PDB entry 7RIB | X-ray diffraction, 2.10 A resolution | chain A

[Chain A]
Name: Griffithsin
Organism: Griffithsia sp. (strain Q66D336)
Reference sequence: P84801 (GRFIN_GRISQ); numbering as in UniProt (aligned over 2-121)
Chain sequence (142 residues; numbered -20 to 121; the number before each row is that of its first residue; numbers below 1 keep their minus sign (Met-20 is residue -20)):
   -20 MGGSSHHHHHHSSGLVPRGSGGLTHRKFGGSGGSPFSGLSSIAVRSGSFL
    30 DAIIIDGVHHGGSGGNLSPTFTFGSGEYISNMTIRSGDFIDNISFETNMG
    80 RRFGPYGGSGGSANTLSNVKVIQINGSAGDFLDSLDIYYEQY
Not modelled in the structure: -20 to 0
Construct notes: initiating methionine (-20); expression tag (-19 to 1); engineered mutation Phe28 (Tyr in P84801), Phe68 (Tyr in P84801), Phe110 (Tyr in P84801); variant Ala31 (Unk in P84801)
Small-molecule neighbours:
  - alpha-D-mannopyranose (MAN), molecule 1: Gly11, Gly12, Phe68, Ala107, Gly108, Asp109, Phe110, Asp112
  - alpha-D-mannopyranose (MAN), molecule 2: Ser25, Gly26, Ser27, Phe28, Asp30, Gly43, Gly44, Phe110

[Summary]
Bound to chain A: alpha-D-mannopyranose.
Chain A is Griffithsin (Griffithsia sp. (strain Q66D336)); the structure, Griffithsin mutant Y28F/Y68F/Y110F,
was determined by X-ray diffraction (same publication as 7RKG, 7RIA, 7RIC, 7RID and 7RKI).
